PDB entry 2W18 | X-ray diffraction, 1.90 A resolution | chain A

== Chain A ==
Molecule: Partner and localizer of BRCA2
Organism: Homo sapiens
Notes: fragment: wd40 domain, residues 835-1186
UniProt: Q86YC2 (PALB2_HUMAN); residue numbers follow UniProt; this construct covers 835-1186
Amino-acid sequence (356 residues; each row starts with the number of its first residue):
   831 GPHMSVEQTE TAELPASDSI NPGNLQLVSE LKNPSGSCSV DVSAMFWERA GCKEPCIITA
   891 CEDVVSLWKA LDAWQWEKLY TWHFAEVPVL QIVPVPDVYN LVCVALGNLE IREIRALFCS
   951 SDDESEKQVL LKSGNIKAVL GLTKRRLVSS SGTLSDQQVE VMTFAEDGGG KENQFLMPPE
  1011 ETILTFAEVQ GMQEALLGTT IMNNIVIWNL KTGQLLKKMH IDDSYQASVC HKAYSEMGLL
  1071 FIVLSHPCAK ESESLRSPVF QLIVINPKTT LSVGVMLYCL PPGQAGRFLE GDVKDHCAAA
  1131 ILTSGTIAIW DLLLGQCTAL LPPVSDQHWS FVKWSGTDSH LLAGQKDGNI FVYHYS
Disordered / not traced: 831-853, 879-882, 950-955, 1054-1056, 1076-1087, 1155-1156
What the authors report for this chain:
  - disease-associated variants - Y1183*: abolished stability (proposed by the authors, not directly observed)
  - disease-associated variants - Y1183*: abolished expression (citing earlier work)

== Summary ==
From the paper: Y1183* abolishes stability; Y1183* abolishes expression.
Chain A is Partner and localizer of BRCA2 (Homo sapiens); the structure, Crystal structure of the C-terminal
WD40 domain of human PALB2, was determined by X-ray diffraction (same publication as 3EU7).
